Entry 6PPH (electron microscopy, 3.80 A resolution); this record covers chains b and W of the 21 polymer chains in the assembly.

== Chain b ==
Name: Triplex capsid protein 1
Source organism: Human herpesvirus 8
Reference sequence: Q76RF6 (Q76RF6_HHV8); residues 1-331 here = UniProt positions 1-331
Chain sequence (331 residues; numbered 1 to 331; the number before each row is that of its first residue):
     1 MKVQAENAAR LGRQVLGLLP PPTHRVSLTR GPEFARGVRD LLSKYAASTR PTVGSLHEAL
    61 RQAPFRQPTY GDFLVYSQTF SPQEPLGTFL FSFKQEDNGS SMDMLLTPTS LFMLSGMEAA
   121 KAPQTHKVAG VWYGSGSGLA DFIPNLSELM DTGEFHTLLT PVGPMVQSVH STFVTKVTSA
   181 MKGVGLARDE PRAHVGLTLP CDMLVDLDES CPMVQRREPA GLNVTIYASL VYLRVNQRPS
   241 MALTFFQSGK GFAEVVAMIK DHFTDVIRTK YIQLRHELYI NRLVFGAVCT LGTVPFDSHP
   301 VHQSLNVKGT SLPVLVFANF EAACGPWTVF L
Unresolved in the structure: 1-3, 214-216, 307-310
What the authors report for this chain:
  - mutagenesis - L278R/I280R/L283E, I280R: decreased growth

== Chain W ==
Name: Major capsid protein
Source organism: Human herpesvirus 8
Reference sequence: D0UZN7 (D0UZN7_HHV8); numbering as in UniProt (aligned over 1-1376)
Chain sequence (1376 residues; row label = number of the first residue in the row):
     1 MEATLEQRPF PYLATEANLL TQIKESAADG LFKSFQLLLG KDAREGSVRF EALLGVYTNV
    61 VEFVKFLETA LAAACVNTEF KDLRRMIDGK IQFKISMPTI AHGDGRRPNK QRQYIVMKAC
   121 NKHHIGAEIE LAAADIELLF AEKETPLDFT EYAGAIKTIT SALQFGMDAL ERGLVDTVLA
   181 VKLRHAPPVF ILKTLGDPVY SERGLKKAVK SDMVSMFKAH LIEHSFFLDK AELMTRGKQY
   241 VLTMLSDMLA AVCEDTVFKG VSTYTTASGQ QVAGVLETTD SVMRRLMNLL GQVESAMSGP
   301 AAYASYVVRG ANLVTAVSYG RAMRNFEQFM ARIVDHPNAL PSVEGDKAAL ADGHDEIQRT
   361 RIAASLVKIG DKFVAIESLQ RMYNETQFPC PLNRRIQYTY FFPVGLHLPV PRYSTSVSVR
   421 GVESPAIQST ETWVVNKNNV PLCFGYQNAL KSICHPRMHN PTQSAQALNQ AFPDPDGGHG
   481 YGLRYEQTPN MNLFRTFHQY YMGKNVAFVP DVAQKALVTT EDLLHPTSHR LLRLEVHPFF
   541 DFFVHPCPGA RGSYRATHRT MVGNIPQPLA PREFQESRGA QFDAVTNMTH VIDQLTIDVI
   601 QETAFDPAYP LFCYVIEAMI HGQEEKFVMN MPLIALVIQT YWVNSGKLAF VNSYHMVRFI
   661 CTHMGNGSIP KEAHGHYRKI LGELIALEQA LLKLAGHETV GRTPITHLVS ALLDPHLLPP
   721 FAYHDVFTDL MQKSSRQPII KIGDQNYDNP QNRATFINLR GRMEDLVNNL VNIYQTRVNE
   781 DHDERHVLDV APLDENDYNP VLEKLFYYVL MPVCSNGHMC GMGVDYQNVA LTLTYNGPVF
   841 ADVVNAQDDI LLHLENGTLK DILQAGDIRP TVDMIRVLCT SFLTCPFVTQ AARVITKRDP
   901 AQSFATHEYG KDVAQTVLVN GFGAFAVADR SREAAETMFY PVPFNKLYAD PLVAATLHPL
   961 LANYVTRLPN QRNAVVFNVP SNLMAEYEEW HKSPVAAYAA SCQATPGAIS AMVSMHQKLS
  1021 APSFICQAKH RMHPGFAMTV VRTDEVLAEH ILYCSRASTS MFVGLPSVVR REVRSDAVTF
  1081 EITHEIASLH TALGYSSVIA PAHVAAITTD MGVHCQDLFM IFPGDAYQDR QLHDYIKMKA
  1141 GVQTGPPGNR MDHVGYAAGV PRCENLPGLS HGQLATCEII PTPVTSDVAY FQTPSNPRGR
  1201 AACVVSCDAY SNESAERLLY DHSIPDPAYE CRSTNNPWAS QRGSLGDVLY NITFRQTALP
  1261 GMYSPCRQFF HKEDIMRYNR GLYTLVNEYS ARLAGAPATS TTDLQYVVVN GTDVFLDQPC
  1321 HMLQEAYPTL AASHRVMLDE YMSNKQTHAP VHMGQYLIEE VAPMKRLLKL GNKVVY
Unresolved in the structure: 1142-1163

== Chain b / chain W interface ==
Contacting residue pairs - 41 pairs, chain b then chain W:
  Arg10(b) with Glu144(W), salt bridge
  Arg13(b) with Glu142(W), salt bridge
  Ser43(b) with Arg1070(W)
  Lys44(b) with Val1068(W)
  Tyr45(b) with Ser1067(W); Val1068(W), hydrogen bond (backbone-backbone); Arg1070(W)
  Ala47(b) with Pro1066(W); Val1068(W), hydrophobic
  Ser48(b) with Met167(W)
  Thr49(b) with Met167(W)
  Arg50(b) with Gln164(W)
  Pro51(b) with Leu163(W); Met167(W)
  Val53(b) with Leu139(W), hydrophobic; Ile156(W), hydrophobic; Ile159(W), hydrophobic; Thr160(W)
  Leu56(b) with Leu163(W), hydrophobic
  His57(b) with Phe140(W)
  Leu60(b) with Ile136(W); Phe140(W); Ile159(W), hydrophobic; Phe1080(W), hydrophobic
  Arg61(b) with Phe140(W)
  Gln62(b) with Arg1070(W), hydrogen bond (backbone-side chain)
  Pro64(b) with Val1073(W), hydrophobic
  Val184(b) with Ser1075(W)
  Arg192(b) with Ala134(W); Glu137(W), salt bridge; Ala141(W)
  His194(b) with Ser1075(W), hydrogen bond (side chain-backbone); Asp1076(W)
  Met213(b) with Ala1258(W); Leu1259(W), hydrophobic
  Leu222(b) with Arg1074(W)
  Pro295(b) with Arg1074(W)
  Phe296(b) with Arg1074(W)
  Ala318(b) with Asp1076(W)
  Asn319(b) with Ser1075(W), hydrogen bond (side chain-backbone); Asp1076(W), hydrogen bond (side chain-backbone)
Also at the interface, not in a pair above, chain b (31 interface residues in all): Gln14, Thr52, Ala59, Ala63, Asp297
Also at the interface, not in a pair above, chain W (27 interface residues in all): Leu131, Val1069

== Overview ==
Chain b and chain W form an interface of 31 and 27 residues respectively; the contacts include 5 hydrogen
bonds and 3 salt bridges. Among the polar pairs are Arg10(b)-Glu144(W), Arg13(b)-Glu142(W) and
Arg192(b)-Glu137(W). From the paper: L278R/I280R/L283E and I280R of chain b reduce growth.
Chain b is Triplex capsid protein 1 and chain W is Major capsid protein, both from Human herpesvirus 8; the
structure, Kaposi's sarcoma-associated herpesvirus (KSHV), C1 penton vertex register, CATC-binding structure,
was determined by electron microscopy (same publication as 6PPB, 6PPD and 6PPI).
